PDB entry 7A54 | X-ray diffraction, 2.70 A resolution | chain A

Chain A:
Name: Sialidase A
Source organism: Streptococcus pneumoniae
Notes: EC 3.2.1.18
UniProt: P62575 (NANA_STREE); residues 303-776 here correspond to UniProt positions 318-791 (UniProt number = residue number + 15)
Sequence (498 residues; numbered 279 to 776; the number before each row is that of its first residue):
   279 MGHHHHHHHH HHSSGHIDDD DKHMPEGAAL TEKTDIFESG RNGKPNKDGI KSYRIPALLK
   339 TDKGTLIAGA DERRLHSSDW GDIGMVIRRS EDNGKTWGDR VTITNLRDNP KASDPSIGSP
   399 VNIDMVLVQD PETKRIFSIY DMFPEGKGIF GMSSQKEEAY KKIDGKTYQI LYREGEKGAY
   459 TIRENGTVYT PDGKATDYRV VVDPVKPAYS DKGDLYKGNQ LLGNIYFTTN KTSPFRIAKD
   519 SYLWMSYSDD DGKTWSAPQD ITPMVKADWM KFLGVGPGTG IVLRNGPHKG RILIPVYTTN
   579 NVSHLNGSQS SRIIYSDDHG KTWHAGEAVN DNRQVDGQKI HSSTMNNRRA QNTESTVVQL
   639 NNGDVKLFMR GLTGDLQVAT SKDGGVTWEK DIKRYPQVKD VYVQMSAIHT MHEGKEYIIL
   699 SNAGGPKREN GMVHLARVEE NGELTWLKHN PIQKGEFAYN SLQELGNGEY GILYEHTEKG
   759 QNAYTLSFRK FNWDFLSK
Disordered / not traced: 279-304
Differences from the reference sequence: initiating methionine (279); expression tag (280-302)
Residues lining bound ligands: 2-deoxy-2,3-dehydro-N-acetyl-neuraminic acid (DAN): R332, I333, R351, D357, I401, D402, D419, I427, F428, F550, Y575, L583, Q587, E632, R648, Y680, R706, Y737
Curated features (UniProtKB/Swiss-Prot):
  - active site: D357 (Proton acceptor), E632
  - binding site (substrate): R332, R648
From the paper describing this entry:
  - binding site for 2-deoxy-2,3-dehydro-N-acetyl-neuraminic acid: R332, R648, R706

In short:
Ligands of chain A: 2-deoxy-2,3-dehydro-N-acetyl-neuraminic acid. UniProt lists active-site residues D357 and
E632 and substrate-binding residues R332 and R648. The paper reports a binding site for
2-deoxy-2,3-dehydro-N-acetyl-neuraminic acid at R332, R648 and R706.
Chain A is Sialidase A (Streptococcus pneumoniae); the structure, Two copies of the catalytic domain of NanA
sialidase from Streptococcus pneumoniae juxtaposed in the P212121 ..., was determined by X-ray diffraction.
